PDB entry 3FJU | X-ray diffraction, 1.60 A resolution | chains A and B

== Chain A ==
Molecule: Carboxypeptidase A1
Organism: Homo sapiens
Notes: EC 3.4.17.1
UniProt: P15085 (CBPA1_HUMAN); residues 2-308 here correspond to UniProt positions 112-418 (UniProt number = residue number + 110)
Chain sequence (307 residues; each row starts with the number of its first residue):
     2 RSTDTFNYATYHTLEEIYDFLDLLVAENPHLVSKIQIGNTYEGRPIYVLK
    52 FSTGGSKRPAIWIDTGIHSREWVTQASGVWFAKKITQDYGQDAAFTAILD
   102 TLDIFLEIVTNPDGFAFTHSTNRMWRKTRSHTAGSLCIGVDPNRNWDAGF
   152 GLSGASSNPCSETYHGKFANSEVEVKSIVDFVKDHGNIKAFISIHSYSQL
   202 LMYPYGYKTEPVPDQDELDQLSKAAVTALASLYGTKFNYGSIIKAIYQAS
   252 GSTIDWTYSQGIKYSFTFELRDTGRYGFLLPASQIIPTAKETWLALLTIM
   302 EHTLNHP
Disulfides: Cys138-Cys161
Metal / ion sites: Zn2+ site 1 near Asp5 (its only coordinating residue here); Zn2+ site 2: Glu16, Asp20 (together with cacodylate ion); Zn2+ site 3: Glu17 (together with cacodylate ion); Zn2+ site 4: His31 (together with acetate ion, cacodylate ion); Zn2+ site 5: His69, Glu72, His196 (shared with Leu67(B) of chain B); Zn2+ site 6: His120 (together with acetate ion); Na+ near Ser172 (its only coordinating residue here); Zn2+ site 7: His303 (together with acetate ion); Zn2+ site 8: His307 (together with cacodylate ion)
UniProt features mapped onto this chain:
  - active site: Glu270 (Proton donor/acceptor)
  - binding site (substrate): His69 to Glu72, Arg127, Asn144, Arg145, Ser197, Tyr198, Tyr248
  - binding site (Zn(2+)): His69, Glu72, His196
Reported in the primary citation:
  - binding site for acetate ion: Asn144, Arg145, Tyr248

== Chain B ==
Molecule: Carboxypeptidase A inhibitor
Organism: Ascaris suum
UniProt: P19399 (ICAA_ASCSU); residues 3-65 here = UniProt positions 3-65
Chain sequence (65 residues; each row starts with the number of its first residue):
     3 VRKCLSDTDCTNGEKCVQKNKICSTIVEIQRCEKEHFTIPCKSNNDCQVW
    53 AHEKICNKGCCWDLL
Disulfides: Cys6-Cys18, Cys12-Cys25, Cys34-Cys62, Cys43-Cys58, Cys49-Cys63
Metal / ion sites: Zn2+ site 1 near His38 (its only coordinating residue here); Zn2+ site 2: Leu67 (shared with His69(A), Glu72(A), His196(A) of chain A)
Reported in the primary citation:
  - contacts within the chain: Asn59-Trp64 (pi stacking)

== Chain A / chain B interface ==
Contacting residue pairs (34):
  His69(A) - Leu67(B)  hydrogen bond (side chain-backbone)
  Arg71(A) - Leu66(B)  hydrogen bond (side chain-backbone)
  Glu72(A) - Leu67(B)
  Asn123(A) - His54(B)
  Met125(A) - His54(B)
  Arg127(A) - Leu66(B)  hydrogen bond (side chain-backbone)
  Arg127(A) - Leu67(B)  hydrogen bond (side chain-backbone)
  Ser162(A) - Glu55(B)
  Glu163(A) - Glu55(B)  hydrogen bond (backbone-side chain)
  Thr164(A) - Leu66(B)
  His196(A) - Leu67(B)  hydrogen bond (side chain-backbone)
  Ser197(A) - Leu67(B)
  Tyr198(A) - Asp65(B)  hydrogen bond
  Tyr198(A) - Leu67(B)
  Ser199(A) - Leu67(B)
  Lys245(A) - Lys60(B)  hydrogen bond (backbone-side chain)
  Ala246(A) - Lys60(B)  hydrogen bond (backbone-side chain)
  Ala246(A) - Trp64(B)
  Ile247(A) - Asn59(B)  hydrogen bond (backbone-side chain)
  Ile247(A) - Lys60(B)  hydrogen bond (backbone-side chain)
  Ile247(A) - Trp64(B)  hydrophobic
  Ile247(A) - Leu67(B)  hydrophobic
  Tyr248(A) - Ile57(B)  hydrophobic
  Tyr248(A) - Asn59(B)
  Tyr248(A) - Leu66(B)
  Tyr248(A) - Leu67(B)  hydrogen bond (side chain-backbone)
  Glu270(A) - Leu67(B)
  Thr274(A) - Glu37(B)
  Thr274(A) - His38(B)
  Thr274(A) - Phe39(B)
  Gly275(A) - Phe39(B)
  Arg276(A) - Phe39(B)
  Phe279(A) - Asp65(B)
  Phe279(A) - Leu66(B)
Interface features reported in the paper:
  - interface residues, chain B: Glu37(B), Ile57(B), Asn59(B), Trp64(B)

== Overview ==
The interface between chain A and chain B involves 22 residues on one side and 12 on the other, with 12
hydrogen bonds. Polar pairs include His69(A)-Leu67(B), Arg71(A)-Leu66(B) and Arg127(A)-Leu66(B). The paper
reports a binding site for acetate ion at Asn144(A), Arg145(A) and Tyr248(A); interface residues Glu37(B),
Ile57(B) and Asn59(B) among others.
Chain A is Carboxypeptidase A1 (Homo sapiens) and chain B is Carboxypeptidase A inhibitor (Ascaris suum); the
structure, Ascaris suum carboxypeptidase inhibitor in complex with human carboxypeptidase A1, was determined
by X-ray diffraction.
